4U7F - chains A and B; structure by X-ray diffraction, 1.80 A resolution.

== Chain A (and B) ==
Name: Ribosyldihydronicotinamide dehydrogenase [quinone]
Organism: Homo sapiens
Notes: EC 1.10.99.2; chain B of this document is another copy of the same molecule, construct and numbering; everything in this record applies to it too
Reference sequence: P16083 (NQO2_HUMAN); residues 1-230 here correspond to UniProt positions 2-231 (UniProt number = residue number + 1)
Chain sequence (230 residues; row label = number of the first residue in the row):
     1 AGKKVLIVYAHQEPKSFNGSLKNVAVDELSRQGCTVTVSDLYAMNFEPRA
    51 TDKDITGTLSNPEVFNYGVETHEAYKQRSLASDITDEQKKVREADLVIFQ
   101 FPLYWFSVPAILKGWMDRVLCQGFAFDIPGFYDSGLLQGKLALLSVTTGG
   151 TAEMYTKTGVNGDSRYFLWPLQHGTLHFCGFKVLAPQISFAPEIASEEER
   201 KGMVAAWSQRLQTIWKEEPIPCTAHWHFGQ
Construct notes: variant Phe-46 (Leu47 in P16083)
Metal / ion sites: Zn2+: His-173, His-177, Cys-222
Ligand contacts:
  - FAD (flavin-adenine dinucleotide), molecule 1: His-11, Lys-15, Ser-16, Phe-17, Asn-18, Ser-20, Pro-102, Leu-103, Tyr-104, Trp-105, Phe-106, Thr-147, Thr-148, Gly-149, Gly-150, Tyr-155, Pro-192, Glu-193, Arg-200, Lys-201, Val-204
  - FAD, molecule 2: Asn-66, Tyr-67, Gly-68, Asp-117
  - K25 (4,5,6,7-tetrabromo-N,N-dimethyl-1H-benzimidazol-2-amine), molecule 1: Asn-66, Gly-68, Val-69, Thr-71, Leu-120, Cys-121, Gln-122, Phe-126, Phe-178
  - K25, molecule 2: Trp-105, Gly-149, Gly-150, Glu-193
Swiss-Prot annotation at these positions:
  - binding site (FAD): His-11, Phe-17 to Ser-20, Leu-103 to Phe-106, Thr-147 to Gly-150, Tyr-155, Glu-193, Arg-200
  - binding site (substrate): Phe-126 to Ile-128
  - binding site (Zn(2+)): His-173, His-177, Cys-222
  - modified residue (Phosphoserine): Ser-79, Ser-196

== How chain A and chain B interact ==
Pairs across the interface - 82 pairs, chain A then chain B:
  Gln-12(A) with Ala-50(B), hydrogen bond (side chain-backbone); Phe-65(B); Tyr-67(B)
  Glu-13(A) with Glu-63(B); Val-64(B); Phe-65(B), hydrogen bond (side chain-backbone)
  Lys-15(A) with Glu-63(B), salt bridge; Val-64(B)
  Tyr-42(A) with Ala-50(B)
  Asn-45(A) with Arg-49(B), hydrogen bond (backbone-side chain)
  Phe-46(A) with Arg-49(B), hydrogen bond (backbone-side chain)
  Glu-47(A) with Arg-49(B), salt bridge
  Pro-48(A) with Pro-48(B), hydrophobic; Arg-49(B); Ala-110(B)
  Arg-49(A) with Asn-45(B), hydrogen bond (side chain-backbone); Phe-46(B), hydrogen bond (side chain-backbone); Glu-47(B), salt bridge; Pro-48(B)
  Ala-50(A) with Gln-12(B), hydrogen bond (backbone-side chain); Tyr-42(B)
  Glu-63(A) with Glu-13(B)
  Val-64(A) with Glu-13(B)
  Phe-65(A) with Gln-12(B); Glu-13(B), hydrogen bond (backbone-side chain)
  Asn-66(A) with Glu-193(B)
  Tyr-104(A) with Lys-113(B), hydrogen bond (backbone-side chain); Asp-117(B)
  Trp-105(A) with Met-116(B), hydrogen bond (side chain-backbone); Asp-117(B); Leu-120(B); Pro-170(B); Gly-174(B); Thr-175(B); Phe-178(B), hydrophobic; Cys-179(B), hydrophobic
  Phe-106(A) with Tyr-132(B); Trp-169(B); Pro-170(B), hydrophobic; Gly-174(B)
  Ser-107(A) with Lys-113(B)
  Val-108(A) with Lys-113(B), hydrogen bond (backbone-side chain)
  Pro-109(A) with Asp-117(B)
  Ala-110(A) with Pro-48(B); Ala-110(B); Lys-113(B); Gly-114(B); Asp-117(B), hydrogen bond (backbone-side chain)
  Lys-113(A) with Tyr-104(B), hydrogen bond (side chain-backbone); Ser-107(B); Val-108(B), hydrogen bond (side chain-backbone); Ala-110(B)
  Gly-114(A) with Ala-110(B)
  Met-116(A) with Trp-105(B), hydrogen bond (backbone-side chain)
  Asp-117(A) with Tyr-104(B); Trp-105(B); Pro-109(B); Ala-110(B), hydrogen bond (side chain-backbone)
  Leu-120(A) with Trp-105(B)
  Tyr-132(A) with Phe-106(B); Val-160(B); Asn-161(B), hydrogen bond
  Val-160(A) with Tyr-132(B), hydrogen bond (backbone-side chain); His-173(B), hydrogen bond (backbone-side chain)
  Asn-161(A) with Tyr-132(B), hydrogen bond; Trp-169(B)
  Tyr-166(A) with Trp-169(B); Phe-228(B), hydrophobic
  Trp-169(A) with Phe-106(B); Asn-161(B); Tyr-166(B)
  Pro-170(A) with Trp-105(B); Phe-106(B), hydrophobic
  His-173(A) with Val-160(B), hydrogen bond (side chain-backbone)
  Gly-174(A) with Trp-105(B); Phe-106(B)
  Thr-175(A) with Trp-105(B)
  Phe-178(A) with Trp-105(B), hydrophobic
  Cys-179(A) with Trp-105(B), hydrophobic
  Glu-193(A) with Asn-66(B), hydrogen bond
  Phe-228(A) with Tyr-166(B), hydrophobic; Phe-228(B), hydrophobic
Interface residues without a listed pair, chain A (46 interface residues in all): Thr-51, Tyr-67, Ile-111, Phe-126, Gly-162, Phe-167, Ala-224
Interface residues without a listed pair, chain B (46 interface residues in all): Lys-15, Thr-51, Ile-111, Phe-126, Gly-162, Phe-167, Ala-224

== In short ==
The chain A/chain B interface involves 46 residues from each chain, with 22 hydrogen bonds and 3 salt bridges.
Polar pairs include Lys-15(A)/Glu-63(B), Glu-47(A)/Arg-49(B) and Gln-12(A)/Ala-50(B). Chain A binds
flavin-adenine dinucleotide and compound K25.
Both chains are Ribosyldihydronicotinamide dehydrogenase [quinone] (Homo sapiens). Entry 4U7F (Reduced quinone
reductase 2 in complex with CK2 inhibitor DMAT) was determined by X-ray diffraction, deposited together with
4U7G and 4U7H.
